Entry 7RBO (X-ray diffraction, 2.96 A resolution); this record covers chains A and P of the 4 polymer chains in the assembly.

[Chain A]
Name: DNA polymerase beta
From: Homo sapiens
Notes: EC 2.7.7.7, 4.2.99.-
Reference sequence: P06746 (DPOLB_HUMAN); numbering as in UniProt (aligned over 1-335)
Sequence (341 residues; row label = number of the first residue in the row):
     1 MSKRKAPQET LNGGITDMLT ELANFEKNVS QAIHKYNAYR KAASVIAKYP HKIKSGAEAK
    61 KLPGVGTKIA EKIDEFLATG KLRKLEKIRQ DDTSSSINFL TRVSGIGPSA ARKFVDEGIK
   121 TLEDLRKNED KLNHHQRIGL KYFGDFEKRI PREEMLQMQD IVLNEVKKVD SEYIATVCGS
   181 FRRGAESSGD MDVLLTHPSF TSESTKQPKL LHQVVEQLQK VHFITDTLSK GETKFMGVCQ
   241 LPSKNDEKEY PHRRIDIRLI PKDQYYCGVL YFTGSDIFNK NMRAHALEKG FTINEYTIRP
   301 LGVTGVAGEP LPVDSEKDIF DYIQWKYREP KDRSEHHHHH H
Unresolved in the structure: 1-10, 205-208, 334-341
Differences from the reference sequence: expression tag (336-341)
UniProt features mapped onto this chain:
  - region: Arg-183 to Asp-192 (DNA-binding)
  - active site: Lys-72 (Nucleophile)
  - binding site (K(+)): Lys-60, Leu-62, Val-65, Thr-101, Val-103, Ile-106
  - binding site (Na(+)): Lys-60, Leu-62, Val-65, Thr-101, Val-103, Ile-106
  - binding site (dATP): Arg-149, Ser-180, Arg-183, Gly-189, Asp-190
  - binding site (dCTP): Arg-149, Ser-180, Arg-183, Gly-189, Asp-190
  - binding site (dGTP): Arg-149, Ser-180, Arg-183, Gly-189, Asp-190, Asp-192
  - binding site (dTTP): Arg-149, Ser-180, Arg-183, Gly-189, Asp-190
  - binding site (Mg(2+)): Asp-190, Asp-192, Asp-256
  - modified residue: Lys-72 (N6-acetyllysine), Arg-83 (Omega-N-methylarginine), Arg-152 (Omega-N-methylarginine)
  - cross-link (Glycyl lysine isopeptide (Lys-Gly)): Lys-41 (interchain with G-Cter in ubiquitin), Lys-61 (interchain with G-Cter in ubiquitin), Lys-81 (interchain with G-Cter in ubiquitin)
  - natural variant: Leu-22 (L22P: Found in a gastric cancer sample; uncertain significance), Tyr-39 (Y39C: Found in a gastric cancer sample; uncertain significance), Gly-118 (G118V: Decreased DNA-directed DNA polymerase activity), Arg-137 (R137Q: Decreased function in base-excision repair), Arg-149 (R149I: Decreased DNA-directed DNA polymerase activity), Asp-160 (D160N: Found in a gastric cancer sample; uncertain significance), Cys-239 (C239R: Found in a gastric cancer sample; uncertain significance), Lys-289 (K289M: Found in a colon cancer sample; uncertain significance), Asn-294 (N294D: Found in a gastric cancer sample; uncertain significance), Glu-295 (E295K: Found in a gastric cancer sample; uncertain significance)
  - mutagenesis: Phe-25 (F25W: No effect on 5'-dRP lyase activity. Decreased ssDNA binding), His-34 (H34G: Decreased 5'-dRP lyase activity. Decreased ssDNA binding), Lys-35 (K35A: Decreased 5'-dRP lyase activity. Decreased ssDNA binding. Loss of 5'-dRP lyase activity; when associated with A-68 and A-72. Decreased ssDNA binding; when associated with A-68 and A-72 ...), Tyr-39 (Y39F: No effect on 5'-dRP lyase activity; Y39Q: Abolishes DNA polymerase and 5'-dRP lyase activity), Lys-41 (K41R: Abolishes ubiquitination; when associated with R-61 and R-81), Lys-60 (K60A: Decreased 5'-dRP lyase activity. Decreased ssDNA binding), Lys-61 (K61R: Abolishes ubiquitination; when associated with R-41 and R-81), Lys-68 (K68A: No effect on 5'-dRP lyase activity. Decreased ssDNA binding. Loss of 5'-dRP lyase activity; when associated with A-35 and A-72. Decreased ssDNA binding; when associated with A-35 and A-72 ...), Glu-71 (E71Q: No effect on 5'-dRP lyase activity. No effect on structure shown by circular dichroism. No effect on ssDNA binding), Lys-72 (K72A: Severely reduced 5'-dRP lyase activity. Does not affect ssDNA binding. Loss of 5'-dRP lyase activity; when associated with A-35 and A-68. Decreased ssDNA binding ...), Glu-75 (E75A: Slightly decreased 5'-dRP lyase activity. Decreased ssDNA binding. No effect on structure shown by circular dichroism), Lys-81 (K81R: Abolishes ubiquitination; when associated with R-41 and R-61), 5 further mutagenesis entries in UniProt
Covalently attached groups: 2-deoxy-3,5-di-O-phosphono-D-erythro-pentitol (QPJ) linked to Lys-72
Ligand contacts: QPJ (2-deoxy-3,5-di-O-phosphono-D-erythro-pentitol): Lys-35, Tyr-39, Lys-68, Lys-84
What the authors report for this chain:
  - conformationally variable residues: Asp-190, Asp-192, Asp-256, Tyr-271, Phe-272
  - catalytic residues: Glu-71 (proposed by the authors, not directly observed)

[Chain P]
Molecule: 11-nt DNA strand
Sequence (11 nucleotides; each row starts with the number of its first residue):
     1 GCTGATGCGC C

[How chain A and chain P interact]
Pairs across the interface - 18 pairs, chain A then chain P:
  Val-103(A) / DG9(P)  phosphate contact
  Ser-104(A) / DG9(P)  phosphate contact
  Gly-105(A) / DC8(P)  sugar contact
  Gly-105(A) / DG9(P)  hydrogen bond to the phosphate
  Ile-106(A) / DG9(P)  phosphate contact
  Gly-107(A) / DC8(P)  hydrogen bond to the phosphate
  Gly-107(A) / DG9(P)  phosphate contact
  Pro-108(A) / DC8(P)  phosphate contact
  Ser-109(A) / DG7(P)  phosphate contact
  Ser-109(A) / DC8(P)  hydrogen bond to the phosphate
  Ala-110(A) / DC8(P)  hydrogen bond to the phosphate
  Asp-190(A) / DC11(P)  phosphate contact
  Asp-192(A) / DC11(P)  phosphate contact
  Arg-254(A) / DC10(P)  salt bridge to the phosphate
  Tyr-271(A) / DC11(P)  sugar contact
  Phe-272(A) / DC11(P)  sugar contact
  Gly-274(A) / DC11(P)  sugar contact
  Asn-279(A) / DC11(P)  hydrogen bond to the base
Interface residues without a listed pair, chain A (22 interface residues in all): His-135, Met-236, Asp-256, Arg-258, Ser-275, Asp-276, Arg-283

[In short]
22 residues of chain A face 5 of chain P across their interface; the contacts include 5 hydrogen bonds and 1
salt bridge. Polar contacts include Asn-279(A)/DC11(P), Gly-105(A)/DG9(P) and Gly-107(A)/DC8(P). Covalently
linked compound QPJ: at Lys-72(A). The paper reports the catalytic residue Glu-71(A); conformational
variability at Asp-190(A), Asp-192(A) and Asp-256(A) among others.
Here chain A is DNA polymerase beta (Homo sapiens) and chain P is an 11-nt DNA strand. Entry 7RBO (Human DNA
polymerase beta crosslinked complex, 60 min Ca to Mg exchange) was determined by X-ray diffraction together
with 7RBE, 7RBF, 7RBG, 7RBH, 7RBI, 7RBJ and 4 further entries from the same study.
